8TKM - chains B and D of the 4 polymer chains in the assembly; structure by X-ray diffraction, 2.80 A resolution.

# Chain B
Molecule: Nuclear factor NF-kappa-B p50 subunit
Source organism: Mus musculus
UniProtKB: P25799 (NFKB1_MOUSE); numbering as in UniProt (aligned over 39-350)
Amino-acid sequence (312 residues; row label = number of the first residue in the row):
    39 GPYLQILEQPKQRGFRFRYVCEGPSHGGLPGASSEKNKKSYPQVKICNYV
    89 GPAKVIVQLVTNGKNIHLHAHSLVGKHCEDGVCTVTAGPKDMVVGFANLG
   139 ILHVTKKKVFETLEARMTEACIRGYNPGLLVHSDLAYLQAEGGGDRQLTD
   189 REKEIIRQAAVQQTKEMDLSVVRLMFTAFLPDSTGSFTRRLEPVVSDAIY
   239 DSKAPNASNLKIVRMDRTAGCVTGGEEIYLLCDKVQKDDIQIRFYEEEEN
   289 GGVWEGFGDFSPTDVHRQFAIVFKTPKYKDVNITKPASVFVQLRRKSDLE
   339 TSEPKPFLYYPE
Swiss-Prot annotation at these positions:
  - modified residue: Cys-59 (S-nitrosocysteine), Ser-335 (Phosphoserine)
  - lipidation: Cys-59 (S-(15-deoxy-Delta12,14-prostaglandin J2-9-yl)cysteine)
  - cross-link: Lys-323 (Glycyl lysine isopeptide (Lys-Gly) (interchain with G-Cter in SUMO2))
Reported in the primary citation:
  - binding site for 17-mer kappaB DNA: Arg-54, Arg-56, Tyr-57, Glu-60, His-64, Lys-241, Gln-274
  - binding site for 17-mer kappaB DNA (chain D): Glu-60, Lys-241

# Chain D
Molecule: 17-mer kappaB DNA
Sequence (17 nucleotides; each row starts with the number of its first residue):
     1 CATGGGAAAATCCCACA

# Chain B / chain D interface
Pairs across the interface - 12 pairs, chain B then chain D:
  Arg-54(B) / DG5(D)  hydrogen bond to the base
  Arg-54(B) / DG6(D)  hydrogen bond to the base
  Arg-56(B) / DG4(D)  base contact
  Arg-56(B) / DG5(D)  hydrogen bond to the base
  Pro-62(B) / DT3(D)  base contact
  Ser-63(B) / DA2(D)  sugar contact
  Ser-63(B) / DT3(D)  base contact
  His-64(B) / DT3(D)  sugar contact
  His-64(B) / DG4(D)  hydrogen bond to the base
  His-64(B) / DG5(D)  base contact
  Gly-65(B) / DT3(D)  sugar contact
  Gly-65(B) / DG4(D)  phosphate contact
Other interface residues (no listed pair), chain B (10 interface residues in all): Gly-66, Lys-77, Asn-136, Lys-241
Other interface residues (no listed pair), chain D (6 interface residues in all): DA7

# Overview
10 residues of chain B and 6 residues of chain D are in contact, with 4 hydrogen bonds. Polar pairs include
Arg-54(B)/DG5(D), Arg-54(B)/DG6(D) and Arg-56(B)/DG5(D). From the paper: a binding site for 17-mer kappaB DNA
at Arg-54(B), Arg-56(B) and Tyr-57(B) among others; a binding site for 17-mer kappaB DNA (chain D) at
Glu-60(B) and Lys-241(B).
Chain B is Nuclear factor NF-kappa-B p50 subunit (Mus musculus) and chain D is a 17-mer kappaB DNA; the
structure, Murine NF-kappaB p50 Rel Homology Region homodimer in complex with 17-mer kappaB DNA from human
interleukin-6 ..., was determined by X-ray diffraction, deposited together with 8TKL and 8TKN.
